PDB entry 3G6L | X-ray diffraction, 1.80 A resolution | chain A

[Chain A]
Protein: Chitinase
From: Bionectria ochroleuca
Notes: EC 3.2.1.14
UniProtKB: A9LI60 (A9LI60_BIOOC); numbering as in UniProt (aligned over 21-426)
Amino-acid sequence (406 residues; numbered 21 to 426; the number before each row is that of its first residue):
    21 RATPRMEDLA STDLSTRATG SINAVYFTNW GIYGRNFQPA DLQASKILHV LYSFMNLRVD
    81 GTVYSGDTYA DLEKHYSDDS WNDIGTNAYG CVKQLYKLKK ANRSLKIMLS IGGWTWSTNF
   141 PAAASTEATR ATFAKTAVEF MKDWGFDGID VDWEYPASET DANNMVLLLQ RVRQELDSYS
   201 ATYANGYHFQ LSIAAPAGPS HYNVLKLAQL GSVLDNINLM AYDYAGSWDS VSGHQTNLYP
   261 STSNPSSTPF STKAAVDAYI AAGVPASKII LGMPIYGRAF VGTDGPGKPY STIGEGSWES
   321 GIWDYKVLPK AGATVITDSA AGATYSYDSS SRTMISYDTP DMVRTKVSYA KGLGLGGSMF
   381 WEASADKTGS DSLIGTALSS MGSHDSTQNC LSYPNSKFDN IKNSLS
Disordered / not traced: 21-38
What the authors report for this chain:
  - catalytic residues: Glu-174
  - mutagenesis - W134G, E174Q: abolished catalytic activity
  - mutagenesis - Y46F, Y242F, Y242G: decreased catalytic activity
  - mutagenesis - Y46F: decreased expression
  - catalytic residues: Asp-172 (proposed by the authors, not directly observed)

[Overview]
The paper reports catalytic residues Glu-174 and Asp-172; Y46F, Y242F and Y242G reduce catalytic activity; 5
substitutions were tested in all.
Chain A is Chitinase (Bionectria ochroleuca); the structure, The crystal structure of a chitinase CrChi1 from
the nematophagous fungus Clonostachys rosea, was determined by X-ray diffraction (same publication as 3G6M).
